2KSO - chains A and B; structure by solution NMR.

# Chain A
Name: Ephrin type-A receptor 2
Organism: Homo sapiens
Notes: fragment: EphA2 SAM domain
Reference sequence: P29317 (EPHA2_HUMAN); residues 14-78 here correspond to UniProt positions 908-972 (UniProt number = residue number + 894)
Amino-acid sequence (82 residues; numbered -3 to 78; the number before each row is that of its first residue; numbers below 1 keep their minus sign (His-3 is residue -3)):
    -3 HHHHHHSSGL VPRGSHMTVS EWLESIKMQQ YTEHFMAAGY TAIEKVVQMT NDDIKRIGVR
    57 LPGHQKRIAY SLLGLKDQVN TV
Unresolved in the structure: -3 to 13
Sequence notes: expression tag (-3 to 13)
Swiss-Prot annotation at these positions:
  - modified residue (Phosphotyrosine): Tyr27, Tyr36

# Chain B
Name: Phosphatidylinositol-3,4,5-trisphosphate 5-phosphatase 2
Organism: Homo sapiens
Notes: fragment: SHIP2 SAM domain
Reference sequence: O15357 (SHIP2_HUMAN); residues 28-86 here correspond to UniProt positions 1200-1258 (UniProt number = residue number + 1172)
Amino-acid sequence (76 residues; each row starts with the number of its first residue):
    11 HHHHHHSSGL VPRGSHMGMS AWLRAIGLER YEEGLVHNGW DDLEFLSDIT EEDLEEAGVQ
    71 DPAHKRLLLD TLQLSK
Unresolved in the structure: 11-27
Sequence notes: expression tag (11-27)
Swiss-Prot annotation at these positions:
  - modified residue: Ser85 (Phosphoserine)

# Chain A / chain B interface
Pairs across the interface - 22 pairs, chain A then chain B:
  Glu20(A) - Phe55(B)
  Ser21(A) - Phe55(B)
  Lys23(A) - Gly49(B)
  Lys23(A) - Asp51(B)
  Lys23(A) - Asp52(B)
  Met24(A) - Asn48(B)
  Met24(A) - Gly49(B)
  Leu57(A) - His47(B)
  Gly59(A) - His47(B)
  Gly59(A) - Asn48(B)
  His60(A) - Val46(B)
  His60(A) - His47(B)
  His60(A) - Asn48(B)
  His60(A) - Gly49(B)
  Lys62(A) - Glu62(B)
  Lys62(A) - Glu65(B)
  Lys62(A) - Glu66(B)
  Arg63(A) - Asn48(B)
  Arg63(A) - Trp50(B)
  Arg63(A) - Asp63(B)
  Arg63(A) - Glu66(B)
  Tyr66(A) - Glu62(B)
Other interface residues (no listed pair), chain A (12 interface residues in all): Ile22, Arg56

# In short
Chain A and chain B each contribute 12 residues to their interface.
Chain A is Ephrin type-A receptor 2 and chain B is Phosphatidylinositol-3,4,5-trisphosphate 5-phosphatase 2,
both from Homo sapiens; the structure, EphA2:SHIP2 SAM:SAM complex, was determined by solution NMR.
